PDB entry 7WUJ | electron microscopy, 3.30 A resolution | chains B and Y of the 6 polymer chains in the assembly

[Chain B]
Name: Guanine nucleotide-binding protein G(I)/G(S)/G(T) subunit beta-1
Source organism: Homo sapiens
Reference sequence: P62873 (GBB1_HUMAN); residues 2-340 here = UniProt positions 2-340
Chain sequence (358 residues; row label = number of the first residue in the row; numbers below 1 keep their minus sign (Met-17 is residue -17)):
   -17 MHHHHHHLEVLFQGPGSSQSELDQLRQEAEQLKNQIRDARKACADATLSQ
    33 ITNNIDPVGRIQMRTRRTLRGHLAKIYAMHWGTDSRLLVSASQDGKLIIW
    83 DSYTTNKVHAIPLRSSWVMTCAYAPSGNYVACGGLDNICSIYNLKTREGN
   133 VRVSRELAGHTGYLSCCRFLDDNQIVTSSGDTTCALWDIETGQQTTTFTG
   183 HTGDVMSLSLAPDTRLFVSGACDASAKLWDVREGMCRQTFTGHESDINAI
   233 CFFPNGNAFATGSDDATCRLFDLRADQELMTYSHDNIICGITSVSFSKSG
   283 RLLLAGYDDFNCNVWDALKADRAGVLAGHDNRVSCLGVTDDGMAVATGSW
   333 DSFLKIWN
Not modelled in the structure: -17 to 6
Construct notes: expression tag (-17 to 1)
UniProt features mapped onto this chain:
  - modified residue: Ser2 (N-acetylserine), His266 (Phosphohistidine)
  - natural variant: Leu30 (L30F: In MRD42; uncertain significance), Arg52 (R52G: In MRD42), Gly64 (G64V: In MRD42), Asp76 (D76E: In MRD42; D76G: In MRD42), Gly77 (G77S: In MRD42), Lys78 (K78R: In MRD42), Ile80 (I80N: In MRD42; I80T: In MRD42), His91 (H91R: In MRD42; uncertain significance), Ala92 (A92T: In MRD42), Pro94 (P94S: In MRD42), Leu95 (L95P: In MRD42), Arg96 (R96L: In MRD42), 5 further natural variant entries in UniProt

[Chain Y]
Name: Guanine nucleotide-binding protein G(I)/G(S)/G(O) subunit gamma-2
Source organism: Homo sapiens
Reference sequence: P59768 (GBG2_HUMAN); residue numbers follow UniProt; this construct covers 1-71
Chain sequence (71 residues; row label = number of the first residue in the row):
     1 MASNNTASIAQARKLVEQLKMEANIDRIKVSKAAADLMAYCEAHAKEDPL
    51 LTPVPASENPFREKKFFCAIL
Not modelled in the structure: 1-7, 64-71
UniProt features mapped onto this chain:
  - modified residue: Ala2 (N-acetylalanine), Cys68 (Cysteine methyl ester)
  - lipidation: Cys68 (S-geranylgeranyl cysteine)

[Chain B / chain Y interface]
Contacting residue pairs (77; chain B residue first):
  Leu7(B) with Ala12(Y); Val16(Y), hydrophobic
  Ala11(B) with Val16(Y), hydrophobic
  Leu14(B) with Leu19(Y)
  Lys15(B) with Leu19(Y)
  Gln17(B) with Ala23(Y)
  Ile18(B) with Glu22(Y)
  Cys25(B) with Arg27(Y), hydrogen bond (side chain-backbone); Ile28(Y); Lys29(Y); Val30(Y), hydrogen bond (backbone-backbone)
  Ala26(B) with Val30(Y), hydrophobic
  Asp27(B) with Lys29(Y); Val30(Y); Ser31(Y)
  Ala28(B) with Val30(Y); Ser31(Y), hydrogen bond (backbone-side chain)
  Leu30(B) with Ala34(Y), hydrophobic
  Val40(B) with Leu51(Y), hydrophobic
  Ile43(B) with Leu50(Y)
  Arg48(B) with Asn59(Y); Phe61(Y), hydrogen bond (side chain-backbone)
  Arg49(B) with Pro60(Y), hydrogen bond (side chain-backbone); Phe61(Y); Arg62(Y)
  Ser84(B) with Phe61(Y)
  Tyr85(B) with Pro60(Y); Phe61(Y), hydrophobic
  Met217(B) with Met21(Y), hydrophobic
  Cys218(B) with Met21(Y)
  Arg219(B) with Glu22(Y)
  Gln220(B) with Ile25(Y)
  Phe235(B) with Leu37(Y), hydrophobic; Tyr40(Y), hydrophobic; Cys41(Y), hydrophobic
  Pro236(B) with Tyr40(Y)
  Asn237(B) with Tyr40(Y)
  Ala240(B) with Leu37(Y), hydrophobic
  Leu252(B) with Leu37(Y), hydrophobic
  Arg256(B) with Asp26(Y); Arg27(Y); Ile28(Y), hydrogen bond (backbone-backbone)
  Ala257(B) with Arg27(Y)
  Gln259(B) with Val30(Y)
  Leu261(B) with Val30(Y), hydrophobic; Leu37(Y), hydrophobic
  Ser279(B) with Asp48(Y); Leu50(Y)
  Lys280(B) with Tyr40(Y), hydrogen bond (backbone-side chain); His44(Y); Glu47(Y); Asp48(Y), hydrogen bond (backbone-side chain)
  Ser281(B) with Tyr40(Y); Cys41(Y), hydrogen bond (backbone-side chain); His44(Y); Asp48(Y), hydrogen bond (backbone-side chain); Leu51(Y)
  Gly282(B) with Cys41(Y)
  Arg283(B) with Cys41(Y); Leu51(Y)
  Leu284(B) with Leu50(Y), hydrophobic
  Leu286(B) with Leu50(Y), hydrophobic
  Leu300(B) with Met38(Y), hydrophobic; Cys41(Y), hydrophobic
  Asp323(B) with Pro49(Y)
  Gly324(B) with Pro49(Y); Leu50(Y)
  Met325(B) with Pro49(Y), hydrophobic; Leu50(Y); Pro60(Y)
  Ala326(B) with Phe61(Y), hydrophobic
  Val327(B) with Leu50(Y), hydrophobic
  Ile338(B) with Phe61(Y), hydrophobic
  Asn340(B) with Pro49(Y); Leu50(Y); Asn59(Y); Phe61(Y)
Interface residues without a listed pair, chain B (50 interface residues in all): Ile33, Met45, Asn239, Asp254, Val320
Interface residues without a listed pair, chain Y (33 interface residues in all): Leu15, Gln18, Ala33, Asp36, Glu63

[Overview]
50 residues of chain B and 33 residues of chain Y are in contact, with 10 hydrogen bonds. Among the polar
pairs are Cys25(B)-Arg27(Y), Ala28(B)-Ser31(Y) and Arg48(B)-Phe61(Y).
Here chain B is Guanine nucleotide-binding protein G(I)/G(S)/G(T) subunit beta-1 and chain Y is Guanine
nucleotide-binding protein G(I)/G(S)/G(O) subunit gamma-2, both from Homo sapiens. Entry 7WUJ (Tethered
peptide activation mechanism of adhesion GPCRs ADGRG2 and ADGRG4) was determined by electron microscopy
together with 7WUI and 7WUQ from the same study.
